8J80 - chains C and F of the 6 polymer chains in the assembly; structure by electron microscopy, 2.68 A resolution.

[Chain C]
Name: Light chain of YN7114-08 Fab
From: Mus musculus
Notes: antibody fragment or engineered binder
Chain sequence (218 residues; row label = number of the first residue in the row):
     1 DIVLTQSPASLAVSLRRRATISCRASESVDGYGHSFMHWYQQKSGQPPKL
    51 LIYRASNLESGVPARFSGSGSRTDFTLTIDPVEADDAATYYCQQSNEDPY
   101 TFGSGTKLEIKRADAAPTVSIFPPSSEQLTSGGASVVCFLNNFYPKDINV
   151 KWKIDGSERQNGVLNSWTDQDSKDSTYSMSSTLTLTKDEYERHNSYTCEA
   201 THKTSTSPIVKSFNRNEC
Unresolved in the structure: 216-218
Disulfide bonds: Cys23-Cys92, Cys138-Cys198

[Chain F]
Name: Heavy chain of YN7114-08 Fab
From: Mus musculus
Notes: antibody fragment or engineered binder
Chain sequence (234 residues; numbered 1 to 234; the number before each row is that of its first residue):
     1 EVQLQESGPGLVAPSQSLSITCTVSGFSLTNYAVHWVRQSPGKGLEWLGV
    51 IWSNGRTDYNAAFISRLSISKDNSKSQVFFKMNSLQADDTAIYYCARKLA
   101 YEGAMDYWGQGTSVTVSSAKTTPPSVYPLAPGSAAQTNSMVTLGCLVKGY
   151 FPEPVTVTWNSGSLSSGVHTFPAVLQSDLYTLSSSVTVPSSTWPSETVTC
   201 NVAHPASSTKVDKKIVPRDCGCKPCICTVPEVSS
Unresolved in the structure: 219-234
Disulfide bonds: Cys22-Cys95, Cys145-Cys200

[Interface between chain C and chain F]
Contacting residue pairs (9):
  Asn57(C) with Asn31(F)
  Glu59(C) with Gly26(F)
  Ser60(C) with Gly26(F); Tyr32(F); Arg97(F), hydrogen bond
  Gly61(C) with Glu1(F); Gly26(F), hydrogen bond (backbone-backbone)
  Val62(C) with Glu1(F)
  Pro63(C) with Glu1(F)
Interface residues without a listed pair, chain C (8 interface residues in all): Tyr53, Arg54
Interface residues without a listed pair, chain F (7 interface residues in all): Val2, Tyr101

[Summary]
8 residues of chain C and 7 residues of chain F are in contact, with 2 hydrogen bonds. Polar pairs include
Ser60(C)-Arg97(F) and Gly61(C)-Gly26(F).
Here chain C is Light chain of YN7114-08 Fab and chain F is Heavy chain of YN7114-08 Fab, both from Mus
musculus. Entry 8J80 (Cryo-EM structure of hZnT7-Fab complex in zinc state 1) was determined by electron
microscopy (same publication as 8J7T, 8J7U, 8J7V, 8J7W, 8J7X and 8J7Y).
